1E1X - chain A; structure by X-ray diffraction, 1.85 A resolution.

== Chain A ==
Name: Cyclin-dependent protein kinase 2
From: Homo sapiens
Notes: EC 2.7.1.37
UniProt: P24941 (CDK2_HUMAN); residue numbers follow UniProt; this construct covers 1-298
Chain sequence (299 residues; numbered 0 to 298; the number before each row is that of its first residue; numbering starts at 0):
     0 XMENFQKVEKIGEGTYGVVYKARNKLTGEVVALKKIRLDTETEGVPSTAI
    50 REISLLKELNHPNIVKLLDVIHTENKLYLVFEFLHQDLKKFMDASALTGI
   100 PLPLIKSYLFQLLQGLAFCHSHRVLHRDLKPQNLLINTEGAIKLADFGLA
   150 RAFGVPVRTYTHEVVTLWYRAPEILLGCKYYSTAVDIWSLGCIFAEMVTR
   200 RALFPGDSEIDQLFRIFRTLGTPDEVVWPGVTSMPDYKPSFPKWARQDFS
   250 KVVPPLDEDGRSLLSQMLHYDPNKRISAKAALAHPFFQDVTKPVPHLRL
Disordered / not traced: 36-43
Modified positions: ACE (acetyl group) at position 0
Ligand contacts: NW1 (6-cyclohexylmethyloxy-5-nitroso-pyrimidine-2,4-diamine): Ile10, Glu12, Gly13, Val18, Ala31, Lys33, Val64, Phe80, Glu81, Phe82, Leu83, Asp86, Gln131, Leu134, Ala144
Swiss-Prot annotation at these positions:
  - active site: Asp127 (Proton acceptor)
  - binding site (ATP): Ile10 to Val18, Lys33, Glu81 to Leu83, Asp86, Lys129 to Asn132, Asp145
  - binding site (Mg(2+)): Asn132, Asp145
  - site (CDK7 binding): Lys9, Lys88, Lys89, Leu166
  - modified residue: Met1 (N-acetylmethionine), Lys6 (N6-acetyllysine), Thr14 (Phosphothreonine), Tyr15 (Phosphotyrosine), Tyr19 (Phosphotyrosine), Thr160 (Phosphothreonine)
  - natural variant: Pro45 (P45L: In a glioblastoma multiforme sample)
  - mutagenesis: Lys9 (K9F: Reduced phosphorylation by CAK), Thr14 (T14A: 2-fold increase in activity), Tyr15 (Y15F: 2-fold increase in activity), Lys88 to Lys89 (Reduced phosphorylation by CAK), Thr160 (T160A: Abolishes activity), Leu166 (L166R: Reduced phosphorylation by CAK and reduced kinase activity)

== In short ==
Chain A binds compound NW1. From UniProt: active-site residue Asp127, 19 ATP-binding residues, Mg2+-binding
residues Asn132 and Asp145 and 7 mutagenesis sites.
Chain A is Cyclin-dependent protein kinase 2 (Homo sapiens); the structure, Human cyclin dependent kinase 2
complexed with the inhibitor NU6027, was determined by X-ray diffraction (same publication as 1E1V).
